PDB entry 8Z7D | X-ray diffraction, 1.58 A resolution | chains A and B

[Chain A (and B)]
Protein: Histone-lysine N-methyltransferase EHMT2
Organism: Homo sapiens
Notes: EC 2.1.1.-; chain B of this document is another copy of the same molecule, construct and numbering; everything in this record applies to it too
Reference sequence: Q96KQ7 (EHMT2_HUMAN); residue numbers follow UniProt; this construct covers 913-1193
Sequence (283 residues; each row starts with the number of its first residue):
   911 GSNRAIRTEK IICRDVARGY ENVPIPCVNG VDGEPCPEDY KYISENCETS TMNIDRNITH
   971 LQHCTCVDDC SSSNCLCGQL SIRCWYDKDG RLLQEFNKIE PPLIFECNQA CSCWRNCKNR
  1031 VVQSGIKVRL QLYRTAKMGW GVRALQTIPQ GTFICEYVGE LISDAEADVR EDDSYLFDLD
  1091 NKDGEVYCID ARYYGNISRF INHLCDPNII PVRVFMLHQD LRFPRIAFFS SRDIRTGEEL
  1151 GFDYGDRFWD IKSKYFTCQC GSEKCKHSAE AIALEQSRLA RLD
Unresolved in the structure: 911-915, 1005-1010, 1190-1193 (chain B: 911-916, 1007-1009, 1190-1193)
Sequence notes: expression tag (911-912)
Ion coordination: Zn2+ site 1: C974, C987, C1017, C1021; Zn2+ site 2: C974, C976, C980, C985; Zn2+ site 3: C980, C1017, C1023, C1027; Zn2+ site 4: C1115, C1168, C1170, C1175
Ligand contacts:
  - A1L08 (3,6,6-trimethyl-4-oxidanylidene-N-[(2S)-1-oxidanylidene-1-[(phenylmethyl)amino]hexan-2-yl]-5,7-dihydro-1H-indole-2-carboxamide): Y1067, D1083, S1084, Y1085, L1086, F1087, D1088, L1089, D1090, P1121, R1123, I1136, F1152, D1153, Y1154, R1157, F1158, I1161, K1162
  - sinefungin (SFG): M1048, G1049, W1050, S1084, Y1085, R1109, F1110, I1111, N1112, H1113, Y1154, F1158, W1159, F1166, T1167, C1168, Q1169, C1170
UniProt features mapped onto this chain:
  - region (Interaction with histone H3): D1074 to D1093, Y1154 to R1157
  - binding site (Zn(2+)): C974, C976, C980, C985, C987, C1017, C1021, C1023, C1027, C1115, C1168, C1170, C1175
  - binding site (S-adenosyl-L-methionine): M1048 to W1050, Y1085, N1112, H1113, Q1169
  - site: Y1067 (Histone H3K9me binding)

[Chain A / chain B interface]
Contacting residue pairs (57; chain A residue first):
  D925(A) with W1024(B)
  R928(A) with Q1019(B); C1021(B), hydrogen bond (side chain-backbone); S1022(B), hydrogen bond (side chain-backbone); C1023(B), hydrogen bond (side chain-backbone); W1024(B); R1025(B), hydrogen bond (backbone-backbone)
  G929(A) with W1024(B); R1025(B)
  Y930(A) with N1018(B), hydrogen bond (side chain-backbone); Q1019(B); R1025(B); R1030(B), hydrogen bond
  K951(A) with Q1019(B); A1020(B), hydrogen bond (side chain-backbone); C1021(B), hydrogen bond (side chain-backbone); S1022(B)
  I953(A) with I968(B), hydrophobic
  C957(A) with I968(B), hydrophobic
  E958(A) with R966(B); N967(B); I968(B), hydrogen bond (backbone-backbone)
  T959(A) with N967(B), hydrogen bond (backbone-side chain); T969(B)
  S960(A) with N967(B), hydrogen bond (backbone-side chain)
  T961(A) with N963(B), hydrogen bond; N967(B)
  N963(A) with N963(B)
  R966(A) with E958(B)
  N967(A) with E958(B); T959(B), hydrogen bond (side chain-backbone); S960(B)
  I968(A) with E958(B), hydrogen bond (backbone-backbone); T959(B); Y1104(B)
  T969(A) with T959(B); Y1104(B)
  N1018(A) with Y930(B), hydrogen bond (backbone-side chain)
  Q1019(A) with R928(B); Y930(B); K951(B)
  A1020(A) with K951(B), hydrogen bond (backbone-side chain)
  C1021(A) with R928(B), hydrogen bond (backbone-side chain); K951(B), hydrogen bond (backbone-side chain)
  S1022(A) with R928(B); K951(B)
  C1023(A) with R928(B), hydrogen bond (backbone-side chain)
  W1024(A) with R924(B); D925(B); R928(B); G929(B)
  R1025(A) with R928(B), hydrogen bond (backbone-backbone); G929(B); Y930(B)
  R1030(A) with Y930(B), hydrogen bond
  Y1104(A) with I968(B); T969(B)
Other interface residues (no listed pair), chain A (27 interface residues in all): I964
Other interface residues (no listed pair), chain B (27 interface residues in all): I953, C957, T961

[In short]
The chain A/chain B interface involves 27 residues from each chain, with 21 hydrogen bonds. Polar pairs
include R928(A)-C1021(B), R928(A)-S1022(B) and R928(A)-C1023(B). Chain A binds sinefungin and compound A1L08.
Curated annotation (UniProt) lists 13 Zn2+-binding residues and 7 S-adenosyl-L-methionine-binding residues on
chain A.
Both chains are Histone-lysine N-methyltransferase EHMT2 (Homo sapiens). Entry 8Z7D (Structure of G9a in
complex with compound 9a) was determined by X-ray diffraction, deposited together with 8Z7C and 8Z7E.
